Entry 6BGN (X-ray diffraction, 1.51 A resolution); this record covers chain A.

Chain A:
Name: 2-hydroxymuconate tautomerase
Organism: Pseudomonas putida
Notes: EC 5.3.2.6
UniProt: Q01468 (4OT1_PSEPU); residues 1-60 here correspond to UniProt positions 2-61 (UniProt number = residue number + 1)
Sequence (60 residues; row label = number of the first residue in the row):
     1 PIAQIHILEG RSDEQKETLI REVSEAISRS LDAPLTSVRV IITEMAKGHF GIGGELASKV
Unresolved in the structure: 60
Glycans and other covalent adducts: 5-fluoranyl-2-oxidanylidene-pentanoic acid (6Y5) linked to Pro1
Small-molecule neighbours: 5-fluoranyl-2-oxidanylidene-pentanoic acid (6Y5): Ile2, Ser37, Arg39
UniProt features mapped onto this chain:
  - active site: Pro1 (Proton acceptor)
Reported in the primary citation:
  - binding site for 5-fluoranyl-2-oxidanylidene-pentanoic acid: Pro1, Arg11, Ser37, Arg39
  - catalytic residues: Pro1

Summary:
5-fluoranyl-2-oxidanylidene-pentanoic acid is covalently linked to Pro1. From UniProt: active-site residue
Pro1. The paper reports the catalytic residue Pro1; a binding site for 5-fluoranyl-2-oxidanylidene-pentanoic
acid at Pro1, Arg11 and Ser37 among others.
Chain A is 2-hydroxymuconate tautomerase (Pseudomonas putida); the structure, Crystal Structure of
4-Oxalocrotonate Tautomerase After Incubation with 5-Fluoro-2-hydroxy-2,4-pentadienoate, was determined by
X-ray diffraction, deposited together with 5TIG.
